8YM6 - chains B and J of the 13 polymer chains in the assembly; structure by X-ray diffraction, 3.30 A resolution.

# Chain B
Molecule: Caspase-8 subunit p10
Source organism: Homo sapiens
Reference sequence: Q14790 (CASP8_HUMAN); residue numbers follow UniProt; this construct covers 1-185
Sequence (185 residues; numbered 1 to 185; the number before each row is that of its first residue):
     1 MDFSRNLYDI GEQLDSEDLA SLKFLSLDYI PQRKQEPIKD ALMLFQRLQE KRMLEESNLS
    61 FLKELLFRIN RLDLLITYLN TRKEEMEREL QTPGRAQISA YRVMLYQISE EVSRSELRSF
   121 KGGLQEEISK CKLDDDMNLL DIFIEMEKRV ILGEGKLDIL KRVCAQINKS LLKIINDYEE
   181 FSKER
Unresolved in the structure: 1, 183-185
Differences from the reference sequence: engineered mutation Gly122 (Phe in Q14790), Gly123 (Leu in Q14790)
UniProt features mapped onto this chain:
  - mutagenesis: Asp73 (D73A: Abolishes binding to FLASH. Induces NF-kappa-B activation)
Reported in the primary citation:
  - mutagenesis - E12A/F122G/L123G, N70A/F122G/L123G, E110A/F122G/L123G: unchanged binding to CASP8 and FADD-like apoptosis regulator subunit p43 (chain J)

# Chain J
Molecule: CASP8 and FADD-like apoptosis regulator subunit p43
Source organism: Homo sapiens
Reference sequence: O15519 (CFLAR_HUMAN); residue numbers follow UniProt; this construct covers 1-181
Sequence (184 residues; row label = number of the first residue in the row; numbers below 1 keep their minus sign (Gly-2 is residue -2)):
    -2 GSHMSAEVIH QVEEALDTDE KEMLLFLCRD VAIDVVPPNV RDLLDILRER GKLSVGDLAE
    58 LLYRVRRFDL LKRILKMDRK AVETHLLRNP HLVSDYRVLM AEIGEDLDKS DVSSLIFLMK
   118 DYMGRGKISK EKSFLDLVVE LEKLNLVAPD QLDLLEKCLK NIHRIDLKTK IQKYKQSVQG
   178 AGTS
Unresolved in the structure: -2 to 0, 124-125, 176-181
Differences from the reference sequence: expression tag (-2 to 0)
Reported in the primary citation:
  - mutagenesis - H7G: decreased binding to another copy of this molecule

# Chain B / chain J interface
Residue-residue contacts (15; chain B residue first):
  Asp2(B) - Asp118(J)
  Ser4(B) - Phe114(J)
  Ser4(B) - Asp118(J)  hydrogen bond
  Arg5(B) - Leu115(J)
  Arg5(B) - Asn158(J)  hydrogen bond
  Tyr8(B) - Ser111(J)
  Tyr8(B) - Leu115(J)  hydrophobic
  Tyr8(B) - Asn158(J)
  Tyr8(B) - Ile159(J)
  Leu42(B) - Phe114(J)  hydrophobic
  Gln46(B) - Phe114(J)
  Gln46(B) - Lys117(J)
  Gln46(B) - Arg122(J)
  Gln49(B) - Lys117(J)  hydrogen bond
  Glu50(B) - Arg122(J)  salt bridge
Also at the interface, not in a pair above, chain B (9 interface residues in all): Leu7
From the paper, about this interface:
  - hot spots on chain B (mutagenesis) - R33D/F122G/L123G, R52D/F122G/L123G: decreased binding to CASP8 and FADD-like apoptosis regulator subunit p43 (chain J)

# In short
9 residues of chain B face 8 of chain J across their interface, with 3 hydrogen bonds and 1 salt bridge. Polar
contacts include Glu50(B)-Arg122(J), Ser4(B)-Asp118(J) and Arg5(B)-Asn158(J). The paper reports that
R33D/F122G/L123G and R52D/F122G/L123G of chain B reduce binding to CASP8 and FADD-like apoptosis regulator
subunit p43 (chain J); H7G of chain J reduces binding to another copy of this molecule; 6 substitutions were
tested in all.
Chain B is Caspase-8 subunit p10 and chain J is CASP8 and FADD-like apoptosis regulator subunit p43, both from
Homo sapiens; the structure, Structure of Caspase-8/cFLIP death effector domain assembly, was determined by
X-ray diffraction together with 8YM4, 8YM5, 8YNI, 8YNK, 8YNL, 8YNM and 8YNN from the same study.
